PDB entry 5VHI | electron microscopy, 6.80 A resolution (low resolution: residue-level contacts below are approximate; hydrogen-bond / salt-bridge calls are withheld) | chains D and U of the 19 polymer chains in the assembly

[Chain D]
Name: 26S proteasome regulatory subunit 6B
Source organism: Homo sapiens
UniProtKB: P43686 (PRS6B_HUMAN); numbering as in UniProt (aligned over 39-406)
Chain sequence (368 residues; row label = number of the first residue in the row):
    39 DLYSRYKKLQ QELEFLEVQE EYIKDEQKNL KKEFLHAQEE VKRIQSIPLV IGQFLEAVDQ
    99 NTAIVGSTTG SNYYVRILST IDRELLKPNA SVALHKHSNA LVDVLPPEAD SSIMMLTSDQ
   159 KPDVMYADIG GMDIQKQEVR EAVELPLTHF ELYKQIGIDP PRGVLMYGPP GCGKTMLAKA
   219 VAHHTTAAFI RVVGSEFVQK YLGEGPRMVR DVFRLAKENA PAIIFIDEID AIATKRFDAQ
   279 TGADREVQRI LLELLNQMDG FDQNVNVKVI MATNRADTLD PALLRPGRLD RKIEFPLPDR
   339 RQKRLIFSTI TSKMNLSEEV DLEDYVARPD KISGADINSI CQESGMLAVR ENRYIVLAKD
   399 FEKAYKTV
Not modelled in the structure: 146-170
Curated features (UniProtKB/Swiss-Prot):
  - binding site (ATP): Gly-206 to Thr-213
  - modified residue (N6-acetyllysine): Lys-397, Lys-401

[Chain U]
Name: 26S proteasome non-ATPase regulatory subunit 1
Source organism: Homo sapiens
UniProtKB: Q99460 (PSMD1_HUMAN); numbering as in UniProt (aligned over 1-935)
Chain sequence (935 residues; numbered 1 to 935; the number before each row is that of its first residue):
     1 MITSAAGIIS LLDEDEPQLK EFALHKLNAV VNDFWAEISE SVDKIEVLYE DEGFRSRQFA
    61 ALVASKVFYH LGAFEESLNY ALGAGDLFNV NDNSEYVETI IAKCIDHYTK QCVENADLPE
   121 GEKKPIDQRL EGIVNKMFQR CLDDHKYKQA IGIALETRRL DVFEKTILES NDVPGMLAYS
   181 LKLCMSLMQN KQFRNKVLRV LVKIYMNLEK PDFINVCQCL IFLDDPQAVS DILEKLVKED
   241 NLLMAYQICF DLYESASQQF LSSVIQNLRT VGTPIASVPG STNTGTVPGS EKDSDSMETE
   301 EKTSSAFVGK TPEASPEPKD QTLKMIKILS GEMAIELHLQ FLIRNNNTDL MILKNTKDAV
   361 RNSVCHTATV IANSFMHCGT TSDQFLRDNL EWLARATNWA KFTATASLGV IHKGHEKEAL
   421 QLMATYLPKD TSPGSAYQEG GGLYALGLIH ANHGGDIIDY LLNQLKNASN DIVRHGGSLG
   481 LGLAAMGTAR QDVYDLLKTN LYQDDAVTGE AAGLALGLVM LGSKNAQAIE DMVGYAQETQ
   541 HEKILRGLAV GIALVMYGRM EEADALIESL CRDKDPILRR SGMYTVAMAY CGSGNNKAIR
   601 RLLHVAVSDV NDDVRRAAVE SLGFILFRTP EQCPSVVSLL SESYNPHVRY GAAMALGICC
   661 AGTGNKEAIN LLEPMTNDPV NYVRQGALIA SALIMIQQTE ITCPKVNQFR QLYSKVINDK
   721 HDDVMAKFGA ILAQGILDAG GHNVTISLQS RTGHTHMPSV VGVLVFTQFW FWFPLSHFLS
   781 LAYTPTCVIG LNKDLKMPKV QYKSNCKPST FAYPAPLEVP KEKEKEKVST AVLSITAKAK
   841 KKEKEKEKKE EEKMEVDEAE KKEEKEKKKE PEPNFQLLDN PARVMPAQLK VLTMPETCRY
   901 QPFKPLSIGG IIILKDTSED IEELVEPVAA HGPKI
Not modelled in the structure: 275-316, 821-833, 845-879
Curated features (UniProtKB/Swiss-Prot):
  - modified residue: Met-1 (N-acetylmethionine), Thr-273 (Phosphothreonine), Ser-290 (Phosphoserine), Lys-310 (N6-acetyllysine), Thr-311 (Phosphothreonine), Ser-315 (Phosphoserine), Lys-720 (N6-acetyllysine), Thr-830 (Phosphothreonine), Ser-834 (Phosphoserine)

[Chain D / chain U interface]
Contacting residue pairs - 41 pairs, chain D then chain U:
  Asp-39(D) / Tyr-179(U)
  Asp-39(D) / Lys-182(U)
  Tyr-41(D) / Gln-149(U)
  Tyr-41(D) / Gly-152(U)
  Tyr-41(D) / Ile-153(U)
  Tyr-41(D) / Glu-156(U)
  Ser-42(D) / Tyr-179(U)
  Ser-42(D) / Leu-183(U)
  Tyr-44(D) / Glu-156(U)
  Lys-45(D) / Gly-152(U)
  Lys-45(D) / Leu-155(U)
  Lys-45(D) / Glu-156(U)
  Lys-45(D) / Leu-183(U)
  Lys-45(D) / Ser-186(U)
  Lys-45(D) / Leu-187(U)
  Lys-46(D) / Ser-186(U)
  Gln-49(D) / Ser-186(U)
  Gln-49(D) / Ser-593(U)
  Glu-52(D) / Met-188(U)
  Glu-52(D) / Asn-596(U)
  Phe-53(D) / Leu-626(U)
  Phe-53(D) / Gln-632(U)
  Phe-53(D) / Val-636(U)
  Glu-55(D) / Arg-600(U)
  Val-56(D) / Asn-596(U)
  Val-56(D) / Ile-599(U)
  Val-56(D) / Arg-600(U)
  Gln-57(D) / Val-636(U)
  Glu-59(D) / Arg-600(U)
  Tyr-60(D) / Leu-603(U)
  Tyr-60(D) / Leu-639(U)
  Tyr-60(D) / Leu-640(U)
  Ile-61(D) / Leu-639(U)
  Asp-63(D) / His-604(U)
  Asp-63(D) / Val-607(U)
  Glu-64(D) / Val-607(U)
  Glu-64(D) / Leu-639(U)
  Asn-67(D) / Val-607(U)
  Asn-67(D) / Ser-608(U)
  Leu-68(D) / Val-607(U)
  Glu-71(D) / Val-607(U)
Interface residues without a listed pair, chain D (21 interface residues in all): Leu-40
Interface residues without a listed pair, chain U (27 interface residues in all): Lys-148, Arg-615, Tyr-644

[Summary]
21 residues of chain D and 27 residues of chain U are in contact. Curated annotation (UniProt) lists 8
ATP-binding residues on chain D.
Chain D is 26S proteasome regulatory subunit 6B and chain U is 26S proteasome non-ATPase regulatory subunit 1,
both from Homo sapiens; the structure, Conformational Landscape of the p28-Bound Human Proteasome Regulatory
Particle, was determined by electron microscopy, deposited together with 5VGZ, 5VHF, 5VHH, 5VHJ, 5VHM, 5VHN
and 5 further entries.
